PDB entry 7DST | electron microscopy, 3.10 A resolution | chains B and D of the 5 polymer chains in the assembly

Chain B:
Name: VP2 of O type FMDV capsid
From: Foot-and-mouth disease virus
Chain sequence (206 residues; each row starts with the number of its first residue):
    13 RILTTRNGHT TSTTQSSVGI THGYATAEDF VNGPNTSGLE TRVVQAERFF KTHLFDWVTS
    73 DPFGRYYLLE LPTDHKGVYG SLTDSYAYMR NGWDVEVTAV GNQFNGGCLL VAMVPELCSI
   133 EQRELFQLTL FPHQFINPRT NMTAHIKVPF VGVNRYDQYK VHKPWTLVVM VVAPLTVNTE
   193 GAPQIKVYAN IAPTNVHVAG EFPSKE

Chain D:
Name: VP4 of O type FMDV capsid
From: Foot-and-mouth disease virus
Chain sequence (75 residues; numbered 11 to 85; the number before each row is that of its first residue):
    11 SQNQSGNTGS IINNYYMQQY QNSMDTQLGN NAISGGSNEG STDTTSTHTT NTQNNDWFSK
    71 LASSAFSGLF GALLA
Not modelled in the structure: 11-14, 40-64

Chain B / chain D interface:
Contacting residue pairs (7; chain B residue first):
  His34(B) - Trp67(D)
  Tyr36(B) - Trp67(D)
  Tyr36(B) - Phe68(D)  hydrophobic
  Ala37(B) - Trp67(D)  hydrophobic
  Phe42(B) - Leu38(D)
  Phe42(B) - Gly39(D)
  Arg167(B) - Leu38(D)
Also at the interface, not in a pair above, chain B (8 interface residues in all): Thr38, Asn44, Pro46

In short:
8 residues of chain B face 4 of chain D across their interface.
Chain B is VP2 of O type FMDV capsid and chain D is VP4 of O type FMDV capsid, both from Foot-and-mouth
disease virus; the structure, FMDV capsid in complex with M170 Nab, was determined by electron microscopy,
deposited together with 7DSS.
